PDB entry 7JG9 | electron microscopy, 3.40 A resolution | chains A and D of the 20 polymer chains in the assembly

# Chain A
Protein: ATP synthase subunit alpha
From: Mycolicibacterium smegmatis
Notes: EC 7.1.2.2
UniProtKB: A0A0D6IV93 (A0A0D6IV93_MYCSM); residue numbers follow UniProt; this construct covers 1-548
Amino-acid sequence (548 residues; row label = number of the first residue in the row):
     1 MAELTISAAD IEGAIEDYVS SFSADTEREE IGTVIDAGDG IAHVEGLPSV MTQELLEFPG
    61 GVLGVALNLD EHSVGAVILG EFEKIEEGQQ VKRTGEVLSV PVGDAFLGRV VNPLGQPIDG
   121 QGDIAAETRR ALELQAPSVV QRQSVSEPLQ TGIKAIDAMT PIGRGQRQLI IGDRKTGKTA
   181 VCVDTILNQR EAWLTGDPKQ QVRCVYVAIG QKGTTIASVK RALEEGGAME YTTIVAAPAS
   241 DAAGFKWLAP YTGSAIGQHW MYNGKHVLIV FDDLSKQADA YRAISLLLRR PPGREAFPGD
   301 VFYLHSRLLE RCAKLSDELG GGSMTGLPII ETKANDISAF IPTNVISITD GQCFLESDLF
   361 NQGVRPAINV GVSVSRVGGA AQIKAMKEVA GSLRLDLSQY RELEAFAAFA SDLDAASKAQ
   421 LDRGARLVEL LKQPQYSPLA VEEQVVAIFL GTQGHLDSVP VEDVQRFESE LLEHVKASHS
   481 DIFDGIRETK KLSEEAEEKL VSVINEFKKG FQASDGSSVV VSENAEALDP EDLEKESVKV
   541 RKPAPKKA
Not modelled in the structure: 1-6, 521-548

# Chain D
Protein: ATP synthase subunit beta
From: Mycolicibacterium smegmatis
Notes: EC 7.1.2.2
UniProtKB: A0A0D6IU77 (A0A0D6IU77_MYCSM); residue numbers follow UniProt; this construct covers 1-475
Amino-acid sequence (475 residues; row label = number of the first residue in the row):
     1 MTATAEKTAG RVVRITGPVV DVEFPRGSVP ELFNALHAEI TFGALAKTLT LEVAQHLGDS
    61 LVRCISMQPT DGLVRGVEVT DTGASISVPV GDGVKGHVFN ALGDCLDDPG YGKDFEHWSI
   121 HRKPPAFSDL EPRTEMLETG LKVVDLLTPY VRGGKIALFG GAGVGKTVLI QEMINRIARN
   181 FGGTSVFAGV GERTREGNDL WVELADANVL KDTALVFGQM DEPPGTRMRV ALSALTMAEF
   241 FRDEQGQDVL LFIDNIFRFT QAGSEVSTLL GRMPSAVGYQ PTLADEMGEL QERITSTRGR
   301 SITSMQAVYV PADDYTDPAP ATTFAHLDAT TELSRAVFSK GIFPAVDPLA SSSTILDPAI
   361 VGDEHYRVAQ EVIRILQRYK DLQDIIAILG IDELSEEDKQ LVNRARRIER FLSQNMMAAE
   421 QFTGQPGSTV PLKETIEAFD KLTKGEFDHL PEQAFFLIGG LDDLAKKAES LGAKL
Not modelled in the structure: 1-7, 472-475

# Interface between chain A and chain D
Pairs across the interface - 17 pairs, chain A then chain D:
  Val50(A) with Val74(D)
  Met51(A) with Leu73(D)
  Thr52(A) with Asp71(D); Gly72(D), hydrogen bond (backbone-backbone); Leu73(D), hydrogen bond (backbone-backbone)
  Leu67(A) with Ile15(D)
  Asn68(A) with Ile15(D)
  Leu69(A) with Arg14(D); Ile15(D), hydrogen bond (backbone-backbone)
  Asp70(A) with Val13(D)
  Glu71(A) with Val13(D)
  Val139(A) with Asn198(D)
  Pro292(A) with Gly278(D)
  Gly293(A) with Val277(D); Gly278(D)
  Arg294(A) with Val277(D)
  Ser338(A) with Ala312(D)
Interface residues without a listed pair, chain A (15 interface residues in all): Pro48, Ala339
Interface residues without a listed pair, chain D (13 interface residues in all): Arg75, Asp313

# Summary
15 residues of chain A and 13 residues of chain D are in contact; the contacts include 3 hydrogen bonds.
Main-chain hydrogen bonds include Thr52(A)-Gly72(D), Thr52(A)-Leu73(D) and Leu69(A)-Ile15(D).
Chain A is ATP synthase subunit alpha and chain D is ATP synthase subunit beta, both from Mycolicibacterium
smegmatis; the structure, Cryo-EM structure of bedaquiline-saturated mycobacterium smegmatis ATP synthase
rotational state 2 (backbone model), was determined by electron microscopy (same publication as 7JG5, 7JG6,
7JG7, 7JG8, 7JGA, 7JGB and 7JGC).
